Entry 6UMM (electron microscopy, 3.70 A resolution); this record covers chains G and I of the 10 polymer chains in the assembly.

Chain G:
Protein: ESX-3 secretion system protein EccD3
Source organism: Mycobacterium smegmatis (strain ATCC 700084 / mc(2)155)
UniProtKB: A0QQ46 (ECCD3_MYCS2); residue numbers follow UniProt; this construct covers 1-475
Amino-acid sequence (475 residues; each row starts with the number of its first residue):
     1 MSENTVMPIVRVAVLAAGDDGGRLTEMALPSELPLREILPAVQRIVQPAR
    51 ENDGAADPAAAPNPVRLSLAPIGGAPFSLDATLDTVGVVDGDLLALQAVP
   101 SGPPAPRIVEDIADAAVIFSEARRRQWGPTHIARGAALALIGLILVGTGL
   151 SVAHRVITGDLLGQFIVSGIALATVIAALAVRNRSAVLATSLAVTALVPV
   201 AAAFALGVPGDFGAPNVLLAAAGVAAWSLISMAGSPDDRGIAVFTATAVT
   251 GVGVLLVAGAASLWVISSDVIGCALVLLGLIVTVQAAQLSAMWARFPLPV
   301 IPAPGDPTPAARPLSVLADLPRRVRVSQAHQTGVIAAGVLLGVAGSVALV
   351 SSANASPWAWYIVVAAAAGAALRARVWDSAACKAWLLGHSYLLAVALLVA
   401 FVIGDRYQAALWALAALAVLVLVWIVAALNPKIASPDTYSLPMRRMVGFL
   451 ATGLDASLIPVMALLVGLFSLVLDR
Unresolved in the structure: 1-6, 50-60, 296-312

Chain I:
Protein: ESX-3 secretion system ATPase EccB3
Source organism: Mycobacterium smegmatis (strain ATCC 700084 / mc(2)155)
Notes: EC 3.6.-.-
UniProtKB: A0QQ39 (ECCB3_MYCS2); numbering as in UniProt (aligned over 13-93)
Amino-acid sequence (81 residues; each row starts with the number of its first residue):
    13 FSSRTPVNENPDGVQYRRGFVTRHQVSGWRFVMRRIASGVALHDTRMLVD
    63 PLRTQSRAVLTGALILVTGLVGCFIFSLFRP
Unresolved in the structure: 13-32

Interface between chain G and chain I:
Pairs across the interface (14):
  Asp-111(G) / Arg-47(I)  salt bridge
  Ile-112(G) / Ile-48(I)  hydrophobic
  Ala-113(G) / Arg-47(I)
  Ala-113(G) / Ile-48(I)  hydrophobic
  Ala-113(G) / Thr-57(I)
  Asp-114(G) / Arg-47(I)  salt bridge
  Asp-114(G) / Thr-57(I)  hydrogen bond
  Ala-116(G) / Gly-51(I)
  Ala-116(G) / Val-52(I)  hydrophobic
  Val-117(G) / Gly-51(I)
  Val-117(G) / His-55(I)
  Val-117(G) / Thr-57(I)
  Ser-120(G) / His-55(I)  hydrogen bond
  Arg-124(G) / His-55(I)
Other interface residues (no listed pair), chain G (9 interface residues in all): Glu-121
Other interface residues (no listed pair), chain I (7 interface residues in all): Asp-56

Summary:
9 residues of chain G and 7 residues of chain I are in contact; the contacts include 2 hydrogen bonds and 2
salt bridges. Polar contacts include Asp-111(G)/Arg-47(I), Asp-114(G)/Arg-47(I) and Asp-114(G)/Thr-57(I).
Here chain G is ESX-3 secretion system protein EccD3 and chain I is ESX-3 secretion system ATPase EccB3, both
from Mycobacterium smegmatis (strain ATCC 700084 / mc(2)155). Entry 6UMM (A complete structure of the ESX-3
translocon complex) was determined by electron microscopy.
